Entry 8RPS (X-ray diffraction, 1.75 A resolution); this record covers chain C.

# Chain C
Name: 2'-deoxynucleoside 5'-phosphate N-hydrolase 1
From: Homo sapiens
Notes: EC 3.2.2.-
Reference sequence: O43598 (DNPH1_HUMAN); residue numbers follow UniProt; this construct covers 20-162
Amino-acid sequence (145 residues; numbered 18 to 162; the number before each row is that of its first residue):
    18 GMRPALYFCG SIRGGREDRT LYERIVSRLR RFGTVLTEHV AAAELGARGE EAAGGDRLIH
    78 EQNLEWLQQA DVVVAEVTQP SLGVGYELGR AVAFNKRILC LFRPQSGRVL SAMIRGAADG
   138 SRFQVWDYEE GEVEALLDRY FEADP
Unresolved in the structure: 18, 59-70, 160-162
Differences from the reference sequence: expression tag (18-19); engineered mutation N80 (Asp in O43598)
Ligand contacts: 5hmdUMP (5HU; 5-hydroxymethyluridine-2'-deoxy-5'-monophosphate): Y24, C26, G27, S28, I29, R30, G31, E55, I76, N80, S98, L99, G100, V101, E104, S128, A129, M130
Swiss-Prot annotation at these positions:
  - binding site (5-hydroxymethyl-dUMP): G27, I29, R30, G31, S98, G100, E104, S128
  - modified residue (Phosphoserine): S28, S98, S123, S128, S138
  - mutagenesis: E104 (E104Q: Loss of deoxyribonucleoside 5'-monophosphate N-glycosidase activity)
What the authors report for this chain:
  - binding site for 5hmdUMP: I29, R30, G31, E55, I76, N80, S98, G100
  - catalytic residues: Y24 (proposed by the authors, not directly observed)
  - mutagenesis - Y24F (400-fold), Y24H, H56A (15-fold), D80N, E104D: decreased catalytic activity
  - mutagenesis - Y24K, E104A: abolished catalytic activity
  - mutagenesis - R30A: decreased catalytic activity on dUMP
  - catalytic residues: E104
  - mutagenesis - D80N, E104A: increased stability

# Overview
Chain C binds 5hmdUMP. UniProt lists 8 residues binding 5-hydroxymethyl-dUMP and one mutagenesis site. From
the paper: catalytic residues Y24 and E104; Y24F, Y24H and H56A, among others, reduce catalytic activity; 8
substitutions were tested in all.
Chain C is 2'-deoxynucleoside 5'-phosphate N-hydrolase 1 (Homo sapiens); the structure, Crystal structure of
human DNPH1 mutant- D80N bound to 5hmdUMP, was determined by X-ray diffraction (same publication as 8RPT and
8RQD).
